1MG2 - chains C and D of the 8 polymer chains in the assembly; structure by X-ray diffraction, 2.25 A resolution.

Chain C:
Protein: Amicyanin
From: Paracoccus denitrificans
UniProt: P22364 (AMCY_PARDE); residues 1-105 here correspond to UniProt positions 27-131 (UniProt number = residue number + 26)
Amino-acid sequence (105 residues; numbered 1 to 105; the number before each row is that of its first residue):
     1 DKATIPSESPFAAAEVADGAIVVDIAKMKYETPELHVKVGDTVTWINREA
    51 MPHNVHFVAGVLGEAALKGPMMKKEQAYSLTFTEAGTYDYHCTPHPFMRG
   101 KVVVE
Metal / ion sites: Cu ion: H53, C92, H95
UniProt features mapped onto this chain:
  - binding site (Cu cation): H53, C92, H95, M98

Chain D:
Protein: Cytochrome C-L
From: Paracoccus denitrificans
UniProt: P29889 (VF12_VACCP); aligned to UniProt positions 631-785 over residues 1-155 (the alignment contains insertions or deletions, so no single offset holds)
Amino-acid sequence (155 residues; numbered 1 to 155; the number before each row is that of its first residue):
     1 APQFFNIIDGSPLNFDDAMEEGRDTEAVKHFLETGENVYNEDPEILPEAE
    51 ELYAGMCSGCHGHYAEGKIGPGLNDAYWTYPGNETDVGLFSTLYGGATGQ
   101 MGPMWGSLTLDEMLRTMAWVRHLYTGDPKDASWLTDEQKAGFTPFQPKSS
   151 GEDQS
Not modelled in the structure: 148-155
Covalent attachments: heme c (HEC) linked to C57, C60
Metal / ion sites: heme c Fe: H61, M101; Na+: D75, Y77
Ligand contacts: heme c (HEC): M56, H61, P71, L73, W78, T79, Y80, N83, L89, T92, L93, A97, T98, Q100, M101, M104, L108, T116, V120

How chain C and chain D interact:
Pairs across the interface - 22 pairs, chain C then chain D:
  D24(C) - Y77(D)
  D24(C) - T79(D)  hydrogen bond
  A26(C) - Y77(D)  hydrophobic
  K27(C) - D75(D)
  K27(C) - A76(D)
  K29(C) - D75(D)  salt bridge
  E31(C) - G67(D)
  E31(C) - G70(D)
  E31(C) - P71(D)
  E31(C) - G72(D)  hydrogen bond (backbone-backbone)
  E31(C) - D75(D)
  E31(C) - Y77(D)
  T32(C) - K68(D)
  T32(C) - I69(D)
  T32(C) - G70(D)
  T32(C) - P71(D)
  P33(C) - G67(D)
  P33(C) - K68(D)
  E34(C) - K68(D)  hydrogen bond (backbone-backbone)
  E34(C) - I69(D)
  H36(C) - I69(D)
  R48(C) - Y77(D)  hydrogen bond
Interface residues without a listed pair, chain C (11 interface residues in all): L35
Interface residues without a listed pair, chain D (12 interface residues in all): E66, N74

Overview:
The interface between chain C and chain D involves 11 residues on one side and 12 on the other, with 4
hydrogen bonds and 1 salt bridge. Polar pairs include K29(C)-D75(D), D24(C)-T79(D) and R48(C)-Y77(D).
Covalently linked heme c: at C57(D).
Chain C is Amicyanin and chain D is Cytochrome C-L, both from Paracoccus denitrificans; the structure,
Mutation of alpha PHE55 of methylamine dehydrogenase alters the reorganization energy and electronic coupling
for its ..., was determined by X-ray diffraction (same publication as 1MG3).
